5NXQ - chains B and E of the 5 polymer chains in the assembly; structure by X-ray diffraction, 2.41 A resolution.

[Chain B]
Name: DNA polymerase alpha-binding protein
From: Saccharomyces cerevisiae
Reference sequence: Q01454 (CTF4_YEAST); numbering as in UniProt (aligned over 471-927)
Sequence (479 residues; row label = number of the first residue in the row):
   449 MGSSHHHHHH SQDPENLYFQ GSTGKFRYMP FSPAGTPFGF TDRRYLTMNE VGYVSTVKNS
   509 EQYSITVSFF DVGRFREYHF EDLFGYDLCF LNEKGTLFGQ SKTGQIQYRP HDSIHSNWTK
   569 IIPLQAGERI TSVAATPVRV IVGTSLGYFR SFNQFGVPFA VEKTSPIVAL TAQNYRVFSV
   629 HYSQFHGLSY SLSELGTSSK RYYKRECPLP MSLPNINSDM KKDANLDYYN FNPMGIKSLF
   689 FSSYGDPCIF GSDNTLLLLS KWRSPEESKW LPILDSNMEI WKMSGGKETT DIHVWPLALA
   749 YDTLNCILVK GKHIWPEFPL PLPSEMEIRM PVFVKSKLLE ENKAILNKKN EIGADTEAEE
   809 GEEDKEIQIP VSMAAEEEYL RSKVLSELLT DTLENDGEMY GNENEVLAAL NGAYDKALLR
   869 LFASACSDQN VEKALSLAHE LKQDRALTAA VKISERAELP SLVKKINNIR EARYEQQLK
Unresolved in the structure: 449-473, 791-813
Differences from the reference sequence: initiating methionine (449); expression tag (450-470)

[Chain E]
Name: Met-asp-ile-UA1-ile-asp-asp-ile-leu-UA2-glu-leu-asp-lys-glu
Sequence (19 residues; numbered 1 to 19; the number before each row is that of its first residue):
     1 MDIXIDDILX ELDKETTAV
Unresolved in the structure: 16-19
Modified positions: 9FZ ((2S)-2-azanyl-5-(4-methyl-1,2,3-triazol-1-yl)pentanoic acid) at position 4; 9G2 ((2S)-2-azanyl-5-(4-ethyl-1,2,3-triazol-1-yl)pentanoic acid) at position 10
Covalently attached groups: covalent link 9FZ_4-9G2_10

[Interface between chain B and chain E]
Pairs across the interface - 25 pairs, chain B then chain E:
  Lys864(B) - Leu9(E)
  Lys864(B) - Asp13(E)  salt bridge
  Leu867(B) - Leu9(E)  hydrophobic
  Leu867(B) - Leu12(E)  hydrophobic
  Arg868(B) - Asp6(E)  salt bridge
  Arg868(B) - Leu9(E)
  Ala871(B) - Ile3(E)
  Ala871(B) - Ile5(E)  hydrophobic
  Cys874(B) - Ile3(E)  hydrophobic
  Ser875(B) - Met1(E)  hydrogen bond (side chain-backbone)
  Ser875(B) - Ile3(E)
  Arg893(B) - Glu11(E)  hydrogen bond (side chain-backbone)
  Arg893(B) - Leu12(E)  hydrogen bond (side chain-backbone)
  Arg893(B) - Lys14(E)  hydrogen bond (side chain-backbone)
  Arg893(B) - Glu15(E)
  Ala894(B) - Leu12(E)
  Ala897(B) - Ile8(E)  hydrophobic
  Lys900(B) - Ile8(E)
  Lys900(B) - Glu11(E)  salt bridge
  Ile901(B) - Ile5(E)  hydrophobic
  Ile901(B) - Ile8(E)  hydrophobic
  Arg904(B) - 9FZ_4(E)  hydrogen bond (side chain-backbone)
  Arg904(B) - Asp7(E)  salt bridge
  Arg904(B) - Ile8(E)
  Ala905(B) - Ile3(E)  hydrophobic
Other interface residues (no listed pair), chain B (14 interface residues in all): Gln877
Other interface residues (no listed pair), chain E (14 interface residues in all): Asp2

[In short]
Chain B and chain E each contribute 14 residues to their interface; the contacts include 5 hydrogen bonds and
4 salt bridges. Polar pairs include Lys864(B)-Asp13(E), Arg868(B)-Asp6(E) and Lys900(B)-Glu11(E).
Here chain B is DNA polymerase alpha-binding protein (Saccharomyces cerevisiae) and chain E is
Met-asp-ile-UA1-ile-asp-asp-ile-leu-UA2-glu-leu-asp-lys-glu. Entry 5NXQ (Crystal structure of the
carboxy-terminal domain of yeast Ctf4 bound to a stapled Sld5 CIP) was determined by X-ray diffraction.
